Entry 3VOG (X-ray diffraction, 1.45 A resolution); this record covers chain A.

Chain A:
Name: Cellobiohydrolase
Source organism: Coprinopsis cinerea
Notes: EC 3.2.1.91
UniProtKB: B7X9Z0 (B7X9Z0_COPCI); residues 72-433 here correspond to UniProt positions 93-454 (UniProt number = residue number + 21)
Amino-acid sequence (373 residues; each row starts with the number of its first residue):
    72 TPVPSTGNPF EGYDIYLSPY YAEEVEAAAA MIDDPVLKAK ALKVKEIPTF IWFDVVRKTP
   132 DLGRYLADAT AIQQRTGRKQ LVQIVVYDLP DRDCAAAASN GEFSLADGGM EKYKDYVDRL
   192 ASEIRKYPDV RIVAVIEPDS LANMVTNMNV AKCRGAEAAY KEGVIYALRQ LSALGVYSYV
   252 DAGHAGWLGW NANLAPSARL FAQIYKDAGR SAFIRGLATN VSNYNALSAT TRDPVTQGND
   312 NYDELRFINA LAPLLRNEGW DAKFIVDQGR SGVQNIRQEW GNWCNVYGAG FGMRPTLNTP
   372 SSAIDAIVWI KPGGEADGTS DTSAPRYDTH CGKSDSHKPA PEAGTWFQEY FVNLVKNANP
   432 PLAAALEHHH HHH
Disordered / not traced: 72-73, 436-444
Construct notes: expression tag (434-444)
Disulfides: Cys165-Cys224, Cys355-Cys402

Summary:
Chain A is Cellobiohydrolase (Coprinopsis cinerea); the structure, Catalytic domain of the cellobiohydrolase,
CcCel6A, from Coprinopsis cinerea, was determined by X-ray diffraction (same publication as 3VOF, 3VOH, 3VOI
and 3VOJ).
